5UFM - chain A; structure by X-ray diffraction, 1.77 A resolution.

# Chain A
Protein: Methyltransferase domain protein
Organism: Burkholderia thailandensis (strain ATCC 700388 / DSM 13276 / CIP 106301 / E264)
Reference sequence: Q2T5S0 (Q2T5S0_BURTA); residue numbers follow UniProt; this construct covers 1-236
Chain sequence (238 residues; each row starts with the number of its first residue; numbers below 1 keep their minus sign (Gly-1 is residue -1)):
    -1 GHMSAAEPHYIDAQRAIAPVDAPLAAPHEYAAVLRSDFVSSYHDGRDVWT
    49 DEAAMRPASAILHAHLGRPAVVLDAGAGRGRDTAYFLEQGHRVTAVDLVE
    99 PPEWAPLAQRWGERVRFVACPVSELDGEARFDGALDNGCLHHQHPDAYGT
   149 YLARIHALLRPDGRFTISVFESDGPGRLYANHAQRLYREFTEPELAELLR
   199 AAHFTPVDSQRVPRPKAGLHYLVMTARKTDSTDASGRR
Disordered / not traced: -1 to 3, 229-236
Differences from the reference sequence: expression tag (-1 to 0)
Small-molecule neighbours:
  - 1,6-didemethyltoxoflavin (AZ8; pyrimido[5,4-e][1,2,4]triazine-5,7(6H,8H)-dione): Ile9, Asp10, Arg13, Trp47, Glu50, Met53, Gly136, His139, His140, Phe168, Arg183, Tyr185, Arg212, Tyr219
  - S-adenosylhomocysteine (SAH): Leu32, Phe36, Tyr40, Trp47, Thr48, Met53, Gly74, Ala75, Gly76, Arg79, Asp80, Val94, Asp95, Leu96, Val97, Cys118, Pro119, Val120, Asn135, Gly136, Cys137, His140, Gln141, Tyr149
Reported in the primary citation:
  - binding site for S-adenosylhomocysteine: Arg79, Asp95, Gln141
  - binding site for 1,6-didemethyltoxoflavin: Asp10, Trp47, Gly136, His139, His140, Phe168, Arg183, Tyr185, Arg212, Tyr219
  - catalytic residues: His140, Arg183, Tyr185 (proposed by the authors, not directly observed)
  - contacts within the chain: Glu50-Tyr219, His140-Leu184

# Summary
Bound to chain A: S-adenosylhomocysteine and 1,6-didemethyltoxoflavin. The paper reports catalytic residues
His140, Arg183 and Tyr185; a binding site for 1,6-didemethyltoxoflavin at Asp10, Trp47 and Gly136 among
others.
Chain A is Methyltransferase domain protein (Burkholderia thailandensis (strain ATCC 700388 / DSM 13276 / CIP
106301 / E264)); the structure, Crystal structure of Burkholderia thailandensis
1,6-didemethyltoxoflavin-N1-methyltransferase with bound 1,6-didemethyltoxoflavin and S-adenosylhomocysteine,
was determined by X-ray diffraction together with 5UFN from the same study.
